Entry 9CTS (electron microscopy, 2.45 A resolution); this record covers chains B and C of the 5 polymer chains in the assembly.

[Chain B (and C)]
Protein: Bestrophin-1
From: Homo sapiens
Notes: chain C of this document is another copy of the same molecule, construct and numbering; everything in this record applies to it too
UniProt: O76090 (BEST1_HUMAN); residues 2-585 here = UniProt positions 2-585
Chain sequence (584 residues; each row starts with the number of its first residue):
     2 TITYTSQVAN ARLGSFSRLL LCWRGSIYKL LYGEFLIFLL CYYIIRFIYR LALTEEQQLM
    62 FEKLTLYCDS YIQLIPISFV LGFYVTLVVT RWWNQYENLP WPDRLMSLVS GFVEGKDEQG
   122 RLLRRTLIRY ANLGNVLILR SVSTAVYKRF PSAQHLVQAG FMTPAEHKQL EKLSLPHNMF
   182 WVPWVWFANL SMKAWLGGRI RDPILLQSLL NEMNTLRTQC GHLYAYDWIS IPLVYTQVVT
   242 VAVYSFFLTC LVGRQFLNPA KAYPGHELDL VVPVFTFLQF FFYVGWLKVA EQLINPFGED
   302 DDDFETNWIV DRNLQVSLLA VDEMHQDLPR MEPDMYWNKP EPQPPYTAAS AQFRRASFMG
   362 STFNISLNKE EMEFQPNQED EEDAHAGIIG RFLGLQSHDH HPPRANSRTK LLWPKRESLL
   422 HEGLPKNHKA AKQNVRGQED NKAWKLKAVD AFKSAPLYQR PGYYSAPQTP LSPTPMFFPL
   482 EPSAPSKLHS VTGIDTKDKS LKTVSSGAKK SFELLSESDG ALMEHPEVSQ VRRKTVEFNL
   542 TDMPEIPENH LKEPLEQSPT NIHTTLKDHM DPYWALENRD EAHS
Disordered / not traced: 378-585
Swiss-Prot annotation at these positions:
  - region: Pro346 to Gln379 (Auto-inhibitory segment)
  - binding site (Ca(2+)): Ala10, Gln293, Asn296, Asp301, Asp304
  - natural variant: Ile3 (I3T: In VMD2), Thr6 (T6P: In VMD2; T6R: In VMD2), Val9 (V9A: In VMD2; V9M: In VMD2), Ala10 (A10T: In VMD2; A10V: In VMD2), Asn11 (N11I: In VMD2), Arg13 (R13H: In VMD2), Ser16 (S16F: In VMD2), Phe17 (F17C: In VMD2), Leu21 (L21V: In VMD2), Trp24 (W24C: In VMD2), Arg25 (R25Q: In VMD2; R25W: In VMD2), Gly26 (G26R: In VMD2), 77 further natural variant entries in UniProt
  - mutagenesis: Cys23 (C23A: Impairs inactivation of ligand-gated anion channel activity by sulfhydryl-reactive agents; when associated with A-42; A-69; A-221 and A-251), Cys42 (C42A: Impairs inactivation of ligand-gated anion channel activity by sulfhydryl-reactive agents; when associated with A-23; A-69; A-221 and A-251), Cys69 (C69A: Impairs inactivation of ligand-gated anion channel activity by sulfhydryl-reactive agents; when associated with A-23; A-42; A-221 and A-251), Cys221 (C221A: Impairs inactivation of ligand-gated anion channel activity by sulfhydryl-reactive agents; when associated with A-23; A-42; A-69 and A-251), Cys251 (C251A: Impairs inactivation of ligand-gated anion channel activity by sulfhydryl-reactive agents; when associated with A-23; A-42; A-69 and A-221)
Ion coordination: Ca2+ site 1: Ala10 (shared with 4 residues of chain A); Ca2+ site 2: Gln293, Asn296, Asp301, Asp304 (shared with Ala10(C) of chain C)
Ligand contacts: gamma-amino-butanoic acid (ABU): Asp70, Arg255, Gln256, Phe257, His267, Pro274, Val275, Phe276, Thr277

[How chain B and chain C interact]
Residue-residue contacts (219; chain B residue first):
  Thr4(B) - Phe359(C)
  Thr6(B) - Ser362(C)
  Ser7(B) - Ser362(C)
  Arg25(B) - Arg356(C)
  Leu31(B) - Ala12(C)  hydrophobic
  Gly34(B) - Leu14(C)
  Glu35(B) - Leu14(C)
  Glu35(B) - Gly15(C)  hydrogen bond (side chain-backbone)
  Ile38(B) - Leu14(C)  hydrophobic
  Lys64(B) - Leu269(C)
  Leu65(B) - Leu269(C)
  Tyr68(B) - Phe257(C)
  Tyr68(B) - Leu271(C)  hydrophobic
  Tyr68(B) - Phe276(C)  hydrophobic
  Tyr72(B) - Gly266(C)  hydrogen bond (side chain-backbone)
  Tyr72(B) - Phe276(C)
  Leu75(B) - Leu75(C)  hydrophobic
  Leu75(B) - Arg255(C)
  Leu75(B) - Gln280(C)  hydrogen bond (backbone-side chain)
  Ile76(B) - Phe283(C)  hydrophobic
  Pro77(B) - Tyr284(C)
  Phe80(B) - Ser79(C)
  Phe80(B) - Phe80(C)  hydrophobic
  Val81(B) - Trp287(C)  hydrophobic
  Phe84(B) - Gly83(C)
  Phe84(B) - Thr87(C)
  Phe84(B) - Trp287(C)  hydrophobic
  Tyr85(B) - Phe17(C)
  Leu88(B) - Val90(C)  hydrophobic
  Arg92(B) - Trp94(C)
  Gln120(B) - Met332(C)
  Arg122(B) - Trp338(C)  hydrogen bond (side chain-backbone)
  Arg122(B) - Asn339(C)  hydrogen bond
  Leu123(B) - Met332(C)
  Leu123(B) - Glu333(C)
  Leu123(B) - Pro334(C)
  Leu123(B) - Trp338(C)  hydrophobic
  Leu124(B) - Met332(C)  hydrophobic
  Arg126(B) - Asp335(C)  salt bridge
  Arg126(B) - Tyr337(C)  hydrogen bond (side chain-backbone)
  Arg126(B) - Trp338(C)
  Thr127(B) - Met332(C)
  Arg130(B) - Asp335(C)
  Tyr131(B) - Pro330(C)
  Thr145(B) - Ala10(C)
  Ala146(B) - Phe354(C)  hydrophobic
  Lys149(B) - Thr348(C)  hydrogen bond (backbone-side chain)
  Lys149(B) - Ser351(C)
  Arg150(B) - Pro345(C)  hydrogen bond (side chain-backbone)
  Arg150(B) - Pro346(C)  hydrogen bond (side chain-backbone)
  Arg150(B) - Tyr347(C)
  Arg150(B) - Thr348(C)
  Arg150(B) - Ser351(C)
  His156(B) - Thr348(C)
  Gln159(B) - Met336(C)
  Ala160(B) - Tyr337(C)  hydrogen bond (backbone-side chain)
  Ala160(B) - Pro345(C)
  Ala160(B) - Pro346(C)
  Gly161(B) - Met336(C)
  Phe162(B) - Pro345(C)  hydrophobic
  Thr164(B) - Glu333(C)
  Ala166(B) - Pro330(C)
  Ala166(B) - Glu333(C)
  Glu167(B) - Pro330(C)
  Gln170(B) - Asp328(C)  hydrogen bond
  Gln170(B) - Leu329(C)
  Gln170(B) - Pro330(C)
  Lys173(B) - Asp328(C)  salt bridge
  Leu174(B) - Leu320(C)
  Leu174(B) - Met325(C)  hydrophobic
  Leu176(B) - Gln316(C)
  Leu176(B) - Leu320(C)  hydrophobic
  Pro177(B) - Gln316(C)
  His178(B) - Arg313(C)
  His178(B) - Gln316(C)  hydrogen bond
  Trp182(B) - Asp104(C)
  Trp182(B) - Met107(C)  hydrophobic
  Trp182(B) - Arg313(C)
  Trp182(B) - Val317(C)
  Trp182(B) - Leu320(C)  hydrophobic
  Trp182(B) - Met325(C)  hydrophobic
  Val183(B) - Met325(C)  hydrophobic
  Val186(B) - Ala321(C)  hydrophobic
  Val186(B) - Met325(C)  hydrophobic
  Trp187(B) - Met325(C)
  Trp187(B) - Leu329(C)
  Trp187(B) - Pro330(C)
  Ala189(B) - Ser108(C)
  Asn190(B) - Ser111(C)  hydrogen bond
  Asn190(B) - Met325(C)
  Asn190(B) - His326(C)
  Asn190(B) - Gln327(C)  hydrogen bond (side chain-backbone)
  Asn190(B) - Leu329(C)
  Leu191(B) - Leu329(C)
  Met193(B) - Gly112(C)
  Met193(B) - Phe113(C)
  Met193(B) - Glu115(C)
  Lys194(B) - Leu329(C)
  Trp196(B) - Arg202(C)
  Trp196(B) - Leu206(C)  hydrophobic
  Leu197(B) - Arg202(C)
  Pro204(B) - Asp203(C)
  Pro204(B) - Ile205(C)
  Ile205(B) - Ile205(C)  hydrophobic
  Gln208(B) - Ile205(C)  hydrogen bond (side chain-backbone)
  Gln208(B) - Gln208(C)  hydrogen bond
  Gln208(B) - Ser209(C)  hydrogen bond
  Leu211(B) - Leu109(C)  hydrophobic
  Leu211(B) - Phe113(C)  hydrophobic
  Asn215(B) - Arg105(C)  hydrogen bond (backbone-side chain)
  Asn215(B) - Ser108(C)
  Asn215(B) - Leu109(C)
  Asn215(B) - Glu213(C)
  Thr216(B) - Arg105(C)
  Arg218(B) - Asp104(C)  salt bridge
  Arg218(B) - Arg313(C)
  Thr219(B) - Arg105(C)  hydrogen bond
  Tyr225(B) - Trp309(C)
  Ala226(B) - Tyr97(C)
  Tyr227(B) - Trp94(C)  hydrogen bond
  Asp228(B) - Thr4(C)
  Asp228(B) - Thr6(C)  hydrogen bond (backbone-side chain)
  Trp229(B) - Thr2(C)
  Trp229(B) - Thr4(C)  hydrogen bond (backbone-side chain)
  Trp229(B) - Tyr97(C)
  Trp229(B) - Glu306(C)
  Trp229(B) - Trp309(C)  hydrophobic
  Trp229(B) - Ile310(C)  hydrophobic
  Ile230(B) - Thr2(C)
  Ile230(B) - Trp93(C)  hydrophobic
  Ile230(B) - Trp94(C)  hydrophobic
  Ile230(B) - Tyr97(C)  hydrophobic
  Ser231(B) - Ile3(C)
  Ser231(B) - Thr4(C)
  Ser231(B) - Tyr5(C)  hydrogen bond (side chain-backbone)
  Ser231(B) - Thr6(C)  hydrogen bond
  Ser231(B) - Trp93(C)
  Ile232(B) - Tyr5(C)  hydrogen bond (backbone-side chain)
  Pro233(B) - Tyr5(C)
  Pro233(B) - Leu294(C)  hydrophobic
  Pro233(B) - Asp303(C)
  Leu234(B) - Tyr5(C)  hydrophobic
  Leu234(B) - Cys23(C)  hydrophobic
  Leu234(B) - Arg25(C)
  Leu234(B) - Gly26(C)
  Val235(B) - Ile28(C)  hydrophobic
  Val235(B) - Leu31(C)  hydrophobic
  Val235(B) - Gly286(C)
  Val235(B) - Val290(C)  hydrophobic
  Val235(B) - Gln293(C)
  Tyr236(B) - Trp287(C)  hydrogen bond
  Tyr236(B) - Val290(C)
  Thr237(B) - Tyr5(C)  hydrogen bond
  Thr237(B) - Phe17(C)
  Gln238(B) - Leu20(C)  hydrogen bond (side chain-backbone)
  Gln238(B) - Leu21(C)
  Gln238(B) - Cys23(C)
  Gln238(B) - Ser27(C)
  Gln238(B) - Ile28(C)  hydrogen bond (side chain-backbone)
  Val239(B) - Ile28(C)  hydrophobic
  Val239(B) - Phe283(C)
  Val239(B) - Gly286(C)
  Thr241(B) - Phe17(C)
  Thr241(B) - Ser18(C)
  Thr241(B) - Leu21(C)
  Val242(B) - Leu21(C)  hydrophobic
  Val242(B) - Phe283(C)  hydrophobic
  Ala243(B) - Phe283(C)  hydrophobic
  Tyr245(B) - Gly15(C)
  Tyr245(B) - Ser18(C)
  Ser246(B) - Leu279(C)
  Ser246(B) - Phe283(C)
  Thr250(B) - Phe276(C)
  Lys289(B) - Arg13(C)  hydrogen bond (side chain-backbone)
  Glu292(B) - Ala12(C)
  Glu292(B) - Arg13(C)
  Glu292(B) - Ser16(C)  hydrogen bond
  Glu292(B) - Phe17(C)
  Gln293(B) - Ala12(C)
  Ile295(B) - Tyr5(C)  hydrophobic
  Ile295(B) - Val9(C)
  Asn296(B) - Thr6(C)  hydrogen bond (side chain-backbone)
  Asn296(B) - Val9(C)
  Asn296(B) - Ala10(C)
  Gly299(B) - Ala10(C)
  Gly299(B) - Asn11(C)
  Glu300(B) - Asn11(C)  hydrogen bond (backbone-side chain)
  Glu300(B) - Phe354(C)
  Asp301(B) - Ala10(C)
  Asp301(B) - Asn11(C)
  Asp301(B) - Ala12(C)  hydrogen bond (side chain-backbone)
  Asp304(B) - Ala10(C)
  Glu306(B) - Arg356(C)  salt bridge
  Asn308(B) - Tyr347(C)
  Asn308(B) - Phe354(C)
  Trp309(B) - Arg356(C)
  Trp309(B) - Ser358(C)  hydrogen bond
  Asp312(B) - Pro345(C)
  Asp312(B) - Tyr347(C)  hydrogen bond
  Leu315(B) - Pro345(C)  hydrophobic
  Gln316(B) - Glu342(C)
  Gln316(B) - Pro343(C)  hydrogen bond (side chain-backbone)
  Leu319(B) - Pro343(C)  hydrophobic
  Glu324(B) - Pro341(C)
  Pro346(B) - Phe375(C)
  Pro346(B) - Gln376(C)
  Tyr347(B) - Phe375(C)
  Tyr347(B) - Gln376(C)  hydrogen bond (backbone-backbone)
  Thr348(B) - Glu372(C)
  Thr348(B) - Met373(C)
  Thr348(B) - Glu374(C)
  Thr348(B) - Phe375(C)
  Thr348(B) - Gln376(C)
  Ala349(B) - Glu371(C)
  Ala349(B) - Glu372(C)
  Ala349(B) - Glu374(C)  hydrogen bond (backbone-backbone)
  Ala349(B) - Gln376(C)  hydrogen bond (backbone-side chain)
  Ala350(B) - Glu372(C)  hydrogen bond (backbone-backbone)
  Ala352(B) - Gln376(C)
Also at the interface, not in a pair above, chain B (124 interface residues in all): Cys69, Ile73, Gln74, Glu119, Phe151, Pro152, Val158, Pro165, Trp185, Leu207, His223, Leu288, Ala291, Asp323
Also at the interface, not in a pair above, chain C (116 interface residues in all): Tyr29, Ile76, Val86, Glu98, Trp102, Phe305, Arg331, Gln344, Ala350, Ala357, Leu368

[Overview]
The interface between chain B and chain C involves 124 residues on one side and 116 on the other, with 41
hydrogen bonds and 4 salt bridges. Polar contacts include Arg126(B)-Asp335(C), Lys173(B)-Asp328(C) and
Arg218(B)-Asp104(C). Chain B binds gamma-amino-butanoic acid.
Both chains are Bestrophin-1 (Homo sapiens). Entry 9CTS (Best1 + GABA intermediate state 2) was determined by
electron microscopy together with 9CTQ, 9CTR and 9CTT from the same study.
